Entry 9JH6 (electron microscopy, 2.89 A resolution); this record covers chains C and B of the 6 polymer chains in the assembly.

[Chain C]
Name: Guanine nucleotide-binding protein G(I)/G(S)/G(O) subunit gamma-2
From: Homo sapiens
UniProt: P59768 (GBG2_HUMAN); residue numbers follow UniProt; this construct covers 5-63
Amino-acid sequence (59 residues; row label = number of the first residue in the row):
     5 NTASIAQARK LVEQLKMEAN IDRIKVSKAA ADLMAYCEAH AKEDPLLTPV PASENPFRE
Unresolved in the structure: 5-7, 55

[Chain B]
Name: Guanine nucleotide-binding protein G(I)/G(S)/G(T) subunit beta-1
From: Homo sapiens
UniProt: P62873 (GBB1_HUMAN); residues 2-340 here = UniProt positions 2-340
Amino-acid sequence (358 residues; each row starts with the number of its first residue; numbers below 1 keep their minus sign (Met-17 is residue -17)):
   -17 MHHHHHHLEV LFQGPGSSQS ELDQLRQEAE QLKNQIRDAR KACADATLSQ ITNNIDPVGR
    43 IQMRTRRTLR GHLAKIYAMH WGTDSRLLVS ASQDGKLIIW DSYTTNKVHA IPLRSSWVMT
   103 CAYAPSGNYV ACGGLDNICS IYNLKTREGN VRVSRELAGH TGYLSCCRFL DDNQIVTSSG
   163 DTTCALWDIE TGQQTTTFTG HTGDVMSLSL APDTRLFVSG ACDASAKLWD VREGMCRQTF
   223 TGHESDINAI CFFPNGNAFA TGSDDATCRL FDLRADQELM TYSHDNIICG ITSVSFSKSG
   283 RLLLAGYDDF NCNVWDALKA DRAGVLAGHD NRVSCLGVTD DGMAVATGSW DSFLKIWN
Unresolved in the structure: -17 to 2
Sequence notes: initiating methionine (-17); expression tag (-16 to 1)
Swiss-Prot annotation at these positions:
  - modified residue: Ser2 (N-acetylserine), His266 (Phosphohistidine)
  - natural variant: Leu30 (L30F: In MRD42; uncertain significance), Arg52 (R52G: In MRD42), Gly64 (G64V: In MRD42), Asp76 (D76E: In MRD42; D76G: In MRD42), Gly77 (G77S: In MRD42), Lys78 (K78R: In MRD42), Ile80 (I80N: In MRD42; I80T: In MRD42), His91 (H91R: In MRD42; uncertain significance), Ala92 (A92T: In MRD42), Pro94 (P94S: In MRD42), Leu95 (L95P: In MRD42), Arg96 (R96L: In MRD42), 5 further natural variant entries in UniProt

[Chain C / chain B interface]
Pairs across the interface - 82 pairs, chain C then chain B:
  Ile9(C) with Leu4(B), hydrophobic
  Ala12(C) with Leu7(B), hydrophobic
  Arg13(C) with Leu7(B)
  Val16(C) with Leu7(B), hydrophobic; Glu10(B); Ala11(B), hydrophobic; Leu14(B)
  Gln18(C) with Cys218(B), hydrogen bond (side chain-backbone)
  Leu19(C) with Leu14(B), hydrophobic; Lys15(B); Ile18(B), hydrophobic
  Lys20(C) with Leu14(B)
  Met21(C) with Met217(B), hydrophobic
  Glu22(C) with Ile18(B); Gln220(B); Thr221(B), hydrogen bond
  Ala23(C) with Gln17(B)
  Ile25(C) with Arg219(B)
  Arg27(C) with Ala21(B); Cys25(B); Arg256(B); Asp258(B), salt bridge
  Ile28(C) with Arg256(B); Ala257(B)
  Lys29(C) with Ala24(B), hydrogen bond (side chain-backbone); Cys25(B); Asp27(B)
  Val30(C) with Cys25(B), hydrogen bond (backbone-backbone); Ala26(B), hydrophobic; Asp27(B); Ala28(B); Gln259(B); Leu261(B), hydrophobic
  Ser31(C) with Asp27(B), hydrogen bond
  Ala33(C) with Asp254(B)
  Ala34(C) with Ile33(B), hydrophobic
  Asp36(C) with Asn237(B), hydrogen bond; Asn239(B); Arg256(B), salt bridge
  Leu37(C) with Phe235(B), hydrophobic; Asn237(B); Ala240(B), hydrophobic
  Met38(C) with Ile33(B); Ile37(B), hydrophobic
  Tyr40(C) with Phe235(B), hydrophobic; Pro236(B); Asn237(B); Lys280(B); Ser281(B)
  Cys41(C) with Phe235(B), hydrophobic; Ser281(B), hydrogen bond (side chain-backbone); Gly282(B), hydrogen bond (side chain-backbone); Arg283(B); Leu300(B), hydrophobic
  Glu42(C) with Ile37(B)
  His44(C) with Ser281(B)
  Glu47(C) with Lys280(B)
  Asp48(C) with Ser279(B), hydrogen bond; Lys280(B), hydrogen bond (side chain-backbone); Ser281(B), hydrogen bond
  Pro49(C) with Asp323(B); Gly324(B); Met325(B)
  Leu50(C) with Ile43(B); Gly324(B); Val327(B), hydrophobic
  Leu51(C) with Ser281(B); Arg283(B); Leu284(B), hydrophobic
  Asn59(C) with Asn340(B)
  Pro60(C) with Arg49(B); Tyr85(B); Met325(B)
  Phe61(C) with Arg48(B), hydrogen bond (backbone-side chain); Arg49(B); Ser84(B); Tyr85(B), hydrophobic; Met325(B); Ala326(B), hydrophobic; Ile338(B), hydrophobic; Asn340(B)
  Arg62(C) with Arg49(B)
Interface residues without a listed pair, chain C (38 interface residues in all): Leu15, Lys32, Ala45, Glu63
Interface residues without a listed pair, chain B (55 interface residues in all): Arg22, Asn36, Val40, Met45

[Overview]
Chain C and chain B form an interface of 38 and 55 residues respectively, with 12 hydrogen bonds and 2 salt
bridges. Polar contacts include Arg27(C)-Asp258(B), Asp36(C)-Arg256(B) and Gln18(C)-Cys218(B).
Here chain C is Guanine nucleotide-binding protein G(I)/G(S)/G(O) subunit gamma-2 and chain B is Guanine
nucleotide-binding protein G(I)/G(S)/G(T) subunit beta-1, both from Homo sapiens. Entry 9JH6 (Activation
mechanism of CYSLTR2 by C20:0) was determined by electron microscopy, deposited together with 9JH5.
